PDB entry 4KEI | X-ray diffraction, 2.41 A resolution | chain A

== Chain A ==
Molecule: Ryanodine receptor 2
Organism: Mus musculus
Notes: fragment: N-terminal domain
UniProtKB: E9Q401 (RYR2_MOUSE); residues 1-217 here = UniProt positions 1-217
Sequence (217 residues; row label = number of the first residue in the row):
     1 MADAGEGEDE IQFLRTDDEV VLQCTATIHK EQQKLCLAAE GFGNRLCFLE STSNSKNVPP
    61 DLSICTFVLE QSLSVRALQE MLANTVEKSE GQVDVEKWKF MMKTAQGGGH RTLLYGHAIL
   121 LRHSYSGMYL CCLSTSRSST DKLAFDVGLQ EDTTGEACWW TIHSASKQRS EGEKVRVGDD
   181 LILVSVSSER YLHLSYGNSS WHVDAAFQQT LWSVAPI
Not modelled in the structure: 1-11, 54-56, 87-109, 138-141, 167-169
Sequence notes: engineered mutation Ser-164 (Pro in E9Q401)
Reported in the primary citation:
  - disease-associated variants - P164S (citing earlier work)
  - conformationally variable residues (order/disorder transition): Val-95 to Thr-104

== Summary ==
From the paper: conformational variability at Val-95.
Chain A is Ryanodine receptor 2 (Mus musculus); the structure, Crystal structure of mouse Ryanodine Receptor 2
(1-217) disease mutant P164S, was determined by X-ray diffraction (same publication as 4KEJ and 4KEK).
